PDB entry 8DGK | solution NMR | chains A and B

# Chain A
Name: Calmodulin-1
From: Homo sapiens
UniProtKB: P0DP23 (CALM1_HUMAN); residue numbers follow UniProt; this construct covers 1-149
Amino-acid sequence (149 residues; row label = number of the first residue in the row):
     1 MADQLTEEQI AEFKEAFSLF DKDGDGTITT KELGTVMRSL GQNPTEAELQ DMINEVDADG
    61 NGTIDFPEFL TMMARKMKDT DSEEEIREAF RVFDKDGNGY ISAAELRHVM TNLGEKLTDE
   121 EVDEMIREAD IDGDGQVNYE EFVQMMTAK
Disordered / not traced: 1-3, 82-149
Swiss-Prot annotation at these positions:
  - binding site (Ca(2+)): Asp21, Asp23, Asp25, Thr27, Glu32, Asp57, Asp59, Asn61, Thr63, Glu68, Asp94, Asp96, Asn98, Tyr100, Glu105, Asp130, Asp132, Asp134, Gln136, Glu141
  - modified residue: Ala2 (N-acetylalanine), Lys22 (N6-acetyllysine), Thr45 (Phosphothreonine), Ser82 (Phosphoserine), Lys95 (N6-acetyllysine), Tyr100 (Phosphotyrosine), Ser102 (Phosphoserine), Thr111 (Phosphothreonine), Lys116 (N6,N6,N6-trimethyllysine), Tyr139 (Phosphotyrosine)
  - cross-link: Lys22 (Glycyl lysine isopeptide (Lys-Gly) (interchain with G-Cter in SUMO2))
  - natural variant: Asn54 (N54I: In CPVT4), Phe90 (F90L: In LQT14), Asn98 (N98S: In CPVT4), Asp130 (D130G: In LQT14), Glu141 (E141G: In LQT14; E141V: In LQT14), Phe142 (F142L: In LQT14)

# Chain B
Name: Cyclic nucleotide-gated cation channel beta-1
Notes: fragment: N-terminal site, residues 565-576
UniProtKB: Q14028 (CNGB1_HUMAN); residues 565-576 here = UniProt positions 565-576
Amino-acid sequence (12 residues; each row starts with the number of its first residue):
   565 NDRLQELVKL FK
Swiss-Prot annotation at these positions:
  - motif: Leu568 to Lys576 (IQ-like)
  - mutagenesis: Leu568 (L568E: Loss of calcium/calmodulin modulation)

# Interface between chain A and chain B
Pairs across the interface (18; chain A residue first):
  Glu12(A) - Arg567(B)
  Glu12(A) - Leu571(B)
  Glu15(A) - Arg567(B)
  Glu15(A) - Leu568(B)
  Ala16(A) - Leu571(B)
  Leu19(A) - Val572(B)
  Phe20(A) - Val572(B)
  Phe20(A) - Phe575(B)
  Leu33(A) - Phe575(B)
  Gln42(A) - Lys576(B)
  Met52(A) - Phe575(B)
  Phe69(A) - Phe575(B)
  Met72(A) - Leu574(B)
  Met72(A) - Phe575(B)
  Met73(A) - Leu571(B)
  Met73(A) - Leu574(B)
  Lys76(A) - Leu574(B)
  Lys76(A) - Lys576(B)
Interface residues without a listed pair, chain A (16 interface residues in all): Phe13, Ile28, Leu40, Ile64
From the paper, about this interface:
  - pairs named by the authors: Phe20(A)-Phe575(B), Ile28(A)-Phe575(B), Leu33(A)-Phe575(B), Met52(A)-Phe575(B), Ile64(A)-Phe575(B), Met72(A)-Phe575(B)
  - interface residues, chain A: Phe13(A), Ala16(A), Leu40(A)
  - interface residues, chain B: Leu568(B), Leu571(B), Val572(B), Phe575(B)
  - hot spots on chain B (mutagenesis) - F575E (10-fold): decreased binding to CaM N-lobe

# Overview
16 residues of chain A and 7 residues of chain B are in contact. The authors report contacts between Phe20(A)
and Phe575(B), Ile28(A) and Phe575(B) and Leu33(A) and Phe575(B) among others. From the paper: F575E of chain
B reduces binding to CaM N-lobe; interface residues Phe13(A), Ala16(A) and Leu568(B) among others.
Here chain A is Calmodulin-1 (Homo sapiens) and chain B is Cyclic nucleotide-gated cation channel beta-1.
Entry 8DGK (NMR structure of calmodulin bound to N-terminal site in the beta-subunit of cyclic
nucleotide-gated channel) was determined by solution NMR together with 8DGH from the same study.
